2VEG - chain A; structure by X-ray diffraction, 2.40 A resolution.

# Chain A
Name: Dihydropteroate synthase
Source organism: Streptococcus pneumoniae
Notes: EC 2.5.1.15
Reference sequence: P59655 (DHPS_STRR6); numbering as in UniProt (aligned over 1-314)
Chain sequence (314 residues; row label = number of the first residue in the row):
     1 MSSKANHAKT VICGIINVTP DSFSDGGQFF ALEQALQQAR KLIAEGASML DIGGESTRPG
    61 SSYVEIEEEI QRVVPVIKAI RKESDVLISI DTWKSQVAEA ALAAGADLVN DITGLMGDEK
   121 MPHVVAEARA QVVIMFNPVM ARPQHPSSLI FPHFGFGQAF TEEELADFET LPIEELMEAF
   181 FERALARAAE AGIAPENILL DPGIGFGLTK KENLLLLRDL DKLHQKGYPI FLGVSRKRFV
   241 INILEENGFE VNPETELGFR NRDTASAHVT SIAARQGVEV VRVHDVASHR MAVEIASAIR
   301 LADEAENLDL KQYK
Unresolved in the structure: 1-6, 21-29, 57-61, 157-158, 163-164, 304-314
Residues lining bound ligands: pterin-6-yl-methyl-monophosphate (PMM): Ile-15, Asn-17, Asp-91, Asn-110, Ile-112, Val-133, Met-135, Asp-201, Ile-204, Phe-206, Phe-231, Gly-233, Lys-237, Arg-282, His-284
Swiss-Prot annotation at these positions:
  - binding site (Mg(2+)): Asn-17
  - binding site ((7,8-dihydropterin-6-yl)methyl diphosphate): Asp-91, Asn-110, Asp-201, Lys-237, Arg-282 to His-284
What the authors report for this chain:
  - binding site for pterin-6-yl-methyl-monophosphate: Asp-91, Asn-110, Asp-201, Lys-237, Arg-282, His-284

# Summary
Ligands of chain A: pterin-6-yl-methyl-monophosphate. Curated annotation (UniProt) lists Mg2+-binding residue
Asn-17 and 7 (7,8-dihydropterin-6-yl)methyl diphosphate-binding residues. From the paper: a binding site for
pterin-6-yl-methyl-monophosphate at Asp-91, Asn-110 and Asp-201 among others.
Chain A is Dihydropteroate synthase (Streptococcus pneumoniae); the structure, Dihydropteroate synthase from
Streptococcus pneumoniae: complex with 6-hydroxymethyl-7,8-dihydropterin monophosphate, was determined by
X-ray diffraction, deposited together with 2VEF.
